PDB entry 4UM3 | X-ray diffraction, 2.70 A resolution | chains R and S of the 5 polymer chains in the assembly

[Chain R]
Name: Acetylcholine binding protein
Organism: Lymnaea stagnalis
UniProtKB: P58154 (ACHP_LYMST); residues -18 to 210 here correspond to UniProt positions 1-229 (UniProt number = residue number + 19)
Amino-acid sequence (229 residues; numbered -18 to 210; the number before each row is that of its first residue; numbers below 1 keep their minus sign (Met-18 is residue -18)):
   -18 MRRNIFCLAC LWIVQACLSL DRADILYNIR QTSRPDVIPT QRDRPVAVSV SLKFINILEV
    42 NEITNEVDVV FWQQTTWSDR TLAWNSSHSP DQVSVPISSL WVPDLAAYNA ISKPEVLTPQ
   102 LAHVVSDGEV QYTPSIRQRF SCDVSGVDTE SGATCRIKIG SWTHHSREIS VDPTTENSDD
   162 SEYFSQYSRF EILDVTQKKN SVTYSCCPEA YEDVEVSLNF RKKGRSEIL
Unresolved in the structure: -18 to 0, 24, 156-160, 205-210
Construct notes: engineered mutation His104 (Arg123 in P58154), Gln112 (Leu131 in P58154), Thr114 (Met133 in P58154)
Disulfides: Cys123-Cys136, Cys187-Cys188
Residues lining bound ligands:
  - 1-(6-bromopyridin-3-yl)-1,4-diazepane (09R), molecule 1: Trp53, Leu102, Ala103, His104, Gln112, Tyr113, Thr114
  - 1-(6-bromopyridin-3-yl)-1,4-diazepane (09R), molecule 2: Tyr89, Ser142, Trp143, Thr144, Tyr185, Cys187, Cys188, Tyr192
Curated features (UniProtKB/Swiss-Prot):
  - glycosylation: Asn66 (N-linked (GlcNAc...) asparagine)

[Chain S]
Name: Acetylcholine binding protein
Organism: Lymnaea stagnalis
UniProtKB: P58154 (ACHP_LYMST); residues -18 to 210 here correspond to UniProt positions 1-229 (UniProt number = residue number + 19)
Amino-acid sequence (229 residues; row label = number of the first residue in the row; note: 3 numbers in that range are skipped by the numbering (no residue carries them; nothing is unmodelled there); a row labelled like 155A-155C holds insertion residues (155A, then the next letters in order); numbers below 1 keep their minus sign (Met-18 is residue -18)):
   -18 MRRNIFCLAC LWIVQACLSL DRADILYNIR QTSRPDVIPT QRDRPVAVSV SLKFINILEV
    42 NEITNEVDVV FWQQTTWSDR TLAWNSSHSP DQVSVPISSL WVPDLAAYNA ISKPEVLTPQ
   102 LAHVVSDGEV QYTPSIRQRF SCDVSGVDTQ SGATCRIKIG SWTHHSREIS VDPT
155A-155C TEN
   159 SDDSEYFSQY SRFEILDVTQ KKNSVTYSCC PEAYEDVEVS LNFRKKGRSE IL
Unresolved in the structure: -18 to 0, 155A-155C, 161, 206-210
Construct notes: engineered mutation His104 (Arg123 in P58154), Gln112 (Leu131 in P58154), Thr114 (Met133 in P58154); conflict Gln131 (Glu150 in P58154)
Disulfides: Cys123-Cys136, Cys187-Cys188
Residues lining bound ligands:
  - 1-(6-bromopyridin-3-yl)-1,4-diazepane (09R), molecule 1: Trp53, Leu102, Ala103, His104, Gln112, Tyr113, Thr114
  - 1-(6-bromopyridin-3-yl)-1,4-diazepane (09R), molecule 2: Tyr89, Ser142, Trp143, Thr144, Tyr185, Cys187, Cys188, Tyr192
Curated features (UniProtKB/Swiss-Prot):
  - glycosylation: Asn66 (N-linked (GlcNAc...) asparagine)

[Chain R / chain S interface]
Contacting residue pairs (49):
  Arg15(R) - Ala4(S)  hydrogen bond (side chain-backbone)
  Arg15(R) - Tyr8(S)
  Arg15(R) - Arg11(S)
  Asp17(R) - Leu7(S)
  Asp17(R) - Arg11(S)  salt bridge
  Val18(R) - Leu7(S)  hydrophobic
  Ile19(R) - Arg3(S)
  Thr21(R) - Arg3(S)
  Ile44(R) - Arg170(S)
  Thr45(R) - Tyr168(S)
  Asn46(R) - Tyr168(S)  hydrogen bond (side chain-backbone)
  Glu47(R) - Leu39(S)
  Asp85(R) - Pro100(S)
  Asp85(R) - Leu102(S)
  Leu86(R) - Pro100(S)
  Ala87(R) - Pro100(S)
  Tyr89(R) - Trp53(S)  hydrophobic
  Ala91(R) - Leu98(S)
  Ile92(R) - Leu39(S)  hydrophobic
  Ile92(R) - Arg118(S)  hydrogen bond (backbone-side chain)
  Ser93(R) - Glu96(S)
  Ser93(R) - Leu98(S)
  Lys94(R) - Glu96(S)  hydrogen bond (backbone-side chain)
  Lys94(R) - Val97(S)  hydrogen bond (side chain-backbone)
  Lys94(R) - Leu98(S)
  Pro95(R) - Leu98(S)
  Arg120(R) - Arg118(S)
  Ser122(R) - Asn37(S)  hydrogen bond
  Ser122(R) - Ser166(S)  hydrogen bond
  Cys123(R) - Tyr168(S)  hydrophobic
  Asp124(R) - Tyr168(S)
  Arg137(R) - Gln167(S)
  Arg137(R) - Tyr168(S)  hydrogen bond
  Trp143(R) - Trp53(S)
  Trp143(R) - Thr99(S)
  Trp143(R) - Thr114(S)  hydrogen bond (side chain-backbone)
  Trp143(R) - Ser116(S)
  Thr144(R) - Ser75(S)  hydrogen bond
  Thr144(R) - Leu102(S)
  Thr144(R) - His104(S)
  His145(R) - Ser75(S)
  Glu149(R) - Arg3(S)  salt bridge
  Tyr185(R) - Trp53(S)  hydrophobic
  Tyr185(R) - Tyr164(S)
  Ser186(R) - Glu163(S)  hydrogen bond
  Ser186(R) - Tyr164(S)  hydrogen bond (backbone-side chain)
  Cys187(R) - Gln55(S)
  Cys187(R) - Gln112(S)
  Tyr192(R) - His104(S)  hydrogen bond
Other interface residues (no listed pair), chain R (33 interface residues in all): His146, Cys188
Other interface residues (no listed pair), chain S (30 interface residues in all): Ile36, Val51, Gln73

[Summary]
33 residues of chain R face 30 of chain S across their interface, with 13 hydrogen bonds and 2 salt bridges.
Polar contacts include Asp17(R)-Arg11(S), Glu149(R)-Arg3(S) and Arg15(R)-Ala4(S). One
1-(6-bromopyridin-3-yl)-1,4-diazepane molecule is bound between chain R and chain S. Bound to chain R:
1-(6-bromopyridin-3-yl)-1,4-diazepane.
Chain R is Acetylcholine binding protein and chain S is Acetylcholine binding protein, both from Lymnaea
stagnalis; the structure, Engineered Ls-AChBP with alpha4-alpha4 binding pocket in complex with NS3920, was
determined by X-ray diffraction together with 4UM1 from the same study.
